PDB entry 8V3D | electron microscopy, 2.95 A resolution | chains C and D of the 4 polymer chains in the assembly

Chain C:
Molecule: Odorant receptor Orco
From: Apocrypta bakeri
UniProt: B0FAQ4 (B0FAQ4_APOBA); numbering as in UniProt (aligned over 1-474)
Sequence (474 residues; numbered 1 to 474; the number before each row is that of its first residue):
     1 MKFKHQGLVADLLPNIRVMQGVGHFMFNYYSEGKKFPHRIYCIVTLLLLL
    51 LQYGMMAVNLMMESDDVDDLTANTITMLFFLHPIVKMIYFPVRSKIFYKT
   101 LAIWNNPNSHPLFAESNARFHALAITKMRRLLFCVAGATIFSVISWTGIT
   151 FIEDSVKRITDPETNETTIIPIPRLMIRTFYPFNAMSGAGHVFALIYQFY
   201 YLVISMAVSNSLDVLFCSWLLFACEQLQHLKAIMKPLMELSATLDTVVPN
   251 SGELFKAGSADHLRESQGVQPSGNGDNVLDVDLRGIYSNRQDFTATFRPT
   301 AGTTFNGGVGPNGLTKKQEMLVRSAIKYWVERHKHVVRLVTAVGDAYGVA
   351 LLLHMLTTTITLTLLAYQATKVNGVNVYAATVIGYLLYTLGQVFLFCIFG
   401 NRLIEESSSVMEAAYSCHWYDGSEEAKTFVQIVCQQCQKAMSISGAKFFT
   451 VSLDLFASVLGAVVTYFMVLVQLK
Unresolved in the structure: 1-3, 160-167, 244-312

Chain D:
Molecule: OR28
From: Anopheles gambiae
UniProt: A0A1S4GFY3 (A0A1S4GFY3_ANOGA); residue numbers follow UniProt; this construct covers 1-398
Sequence (398 residues; row label = number of the first residue in the row):
     1 MARLVLHEVRYVLMAMLYISRGMAKQIQNSTIDLYVYWFLTFIPIASLCV
    51 PQFTYLVVDTKSLIDFISVLVPITEILLTNGKMIICNVKRGKIINLINQV
   101 QVAWDECAKSEHLEIQTLITATAKKTKIFVIIYTTSFLLICVEYSSMPLF
   151 KLIYHSAVYGKQSNYTIALPYLSRFAYSTESTTSFAWTYFFILLGVYLLA
   201 LTLSGFDSLFATLVMHVKMMFKVLKFEIEQLGLDLSAGKSHVELQAKLKQ
   251 IILKHKTNLSLIEQLEDGFSFFLMAQFLTSSILVCVVLYELTMVFGWNED
   301 TFKTVTYLPGAILQLFLFCWYAQQITEEARLVSDHIYNIPWYLADPKLQK
   351 DILTFMVKAQKPTGVTASKFYMVTLQTFQRISSTSYSYFTLLQTINQQ
Unresolved in the structure: 1, 398
Construct notes: conflict K25 (Thr in A0A1S4GFY3), Q26 (Lys in A0A1S4GFY3), T31 (Pro in A0A1S4GFY3), A121 (Thr in A0A1S4GFY3), T126 (Ser in A0A1S4GFY3), L194 (Ile in A0A1S4GFY3), A211 (Ser in A0A1S4GFY3), V217 (Ile in A0A1S4GFY3)
Residues lining bound ligands: 2,4,5-trimethyl-1,3-thiazole (A1AFC): L48, P72, E75, I76, T79, C141, Y144, Y171, V196, L199, Y307

How chain C and chain D interact:
Contacting residue pairs (28):
  I326(C) with Y342(D), hydrophobic
  K327(C) with Y342(D)
  W329(C) with Y337(D)
  V330(C) with W341(D), hydrophobic; Y342(D), hydrophobic
  E331(C) with Y342(D), hydrogen bond
  H333(C) with Y337(D), hydrogen bond
  K334(C) with N338(D), hydrogen bond (side chain-backbone); Y342(D)
  E425(C) with P346(D)
  T428(C) with Q349(D)
  F429(C) with W341(D), hydrophobic
  Q431(C) with L353(D)
  I432(C) with W341(D), hydrophobic; Q349(D); M356(D), hydrophobic
  Q435(C) with L353(D); V357(D); Q360(D), hydrogen bond
  Q436(C) with Y337(D); Q360(D)
  K439(C) with Q360(D)
  K447(C) with W320(D); E327(D); L375(D); Q376(D)
  F448(C) with L375(D), hydrophobic; Q376(D)
Other interface residues (no listed pair), chain C (23 interface residues in all): R323, E424, V433, Q438, A446, F449
Other interface residues (no listed pair), chain D (18 interface residues in all): Q323, L343, K350, F378

Summary:
23 residues of chain C face 18 of chain D across their interface, with 4 hydrogen bonds. Polar contacts
include E331(C)-Y342(D), H333(C)-Y337(D) and K334(C)-N338(D). Bound to chain D: 2,4,5-trimethyl-1,3-thiazole.
Here chain C is Odorant receptor Orco (Apocrypta bakeri) and chain D is OR28 (Anopheles gambiae). Entry 8V3D
(AgamOR28 structure bound to 2,4,5-trimethylthiazole) was determined by electron microscopy, deposited
together with 8V00, 8V02 and 8V3C.
